2CCD - chains A and B; structure by X-ray diffraction, 2.10 A resolution.

== Chain A (and B) ==
Protein: Peroxidase/catalase T
Organism: Mycobacterium tuberculosis
Notes: chain B of this document is another copy of the same molecule, construct and numbering; everything in this record applies to it too
UniProt: Q08129 (CATA_MYCTU); numbering as in UniProt (aligned over 1-740)
Sequence (740 residues; each row starts with the number of its first residue):
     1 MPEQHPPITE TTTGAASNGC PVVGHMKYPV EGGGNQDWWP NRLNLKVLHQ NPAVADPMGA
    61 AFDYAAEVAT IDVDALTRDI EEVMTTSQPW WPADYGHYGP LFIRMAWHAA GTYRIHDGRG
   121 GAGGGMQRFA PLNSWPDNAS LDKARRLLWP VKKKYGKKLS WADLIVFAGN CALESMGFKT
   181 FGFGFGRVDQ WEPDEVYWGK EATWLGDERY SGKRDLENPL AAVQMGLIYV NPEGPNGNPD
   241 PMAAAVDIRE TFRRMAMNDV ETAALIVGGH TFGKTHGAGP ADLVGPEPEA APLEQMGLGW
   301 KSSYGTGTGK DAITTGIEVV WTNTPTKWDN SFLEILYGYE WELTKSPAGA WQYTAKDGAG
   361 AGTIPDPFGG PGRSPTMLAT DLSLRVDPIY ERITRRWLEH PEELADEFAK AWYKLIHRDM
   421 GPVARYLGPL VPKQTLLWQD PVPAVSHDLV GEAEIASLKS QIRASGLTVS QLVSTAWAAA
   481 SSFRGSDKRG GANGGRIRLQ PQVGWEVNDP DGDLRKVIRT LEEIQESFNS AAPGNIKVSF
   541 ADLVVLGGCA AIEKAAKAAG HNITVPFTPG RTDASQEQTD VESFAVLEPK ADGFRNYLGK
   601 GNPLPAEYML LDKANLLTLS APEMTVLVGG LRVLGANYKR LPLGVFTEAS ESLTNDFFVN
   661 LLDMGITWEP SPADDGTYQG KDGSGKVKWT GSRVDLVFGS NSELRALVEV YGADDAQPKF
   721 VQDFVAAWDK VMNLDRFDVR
Disordered / not traced: 1-25
Construct notes: engineered mutation Thr315 (Ser in Q08129)

== Chain A / chain B interface ==
Pairs across the interface (191; chain A residue first):
  Met26(A) with Lys200(B)
  Lys27(A) with Pro40(B), hydrogen bond (side chain-backbone); Asn41(B); Tyr197(B)
  Tyr28(A) with Tyr197(B); Pro219(B); Pro603(B); Leu604(B), hydrophobic
  Pro29(A) with Asn44(B), hydrogen bond (backbone-side chain); Val47(B); Glu195(B); Val196(B); Tyr197(B)
  Val30(A) with Leu43(B); Asn44(B), hydrogen bond (backbone-backbone); Val47(B); Leu604(B), hydrophobic; Tyr608(B); Leu611(B), hydrophobic
  Glu31(A) with Pro40(B); Asn41(B); Arg42(B); Tyr608(B)
  Gly32(A) with Asn44(B)
  Gly34(A) with Glu195(B)
  Asn35(A) with Ala130(B); Pro131(B); Pro193(B); Glu195(B), hydrogen bond
  Gln36(A) with Glu31(B); Gly32(B)
  Trp38(A) with Glu201(B); Ala202(B); Thr203(B); Trp204(B); Met225(B), hydrophobic
  Trp39(A) with Ala130(B), hydrophobic; Pro131(B), hydrophobic; Ser134(B); Glu287(B), hydrogen bond; Glu289(B); Ala290(B)
  Pro40(A) with Lys27(B); Glu31(B)
  Asn41(A) with Lys27(B), hydrogen bond; Glu31(B)
  Arg42(A) with Val30(B); Glu31(B); Ala130(B); Glu289(B), salt bridge
  Leu43(A) with Val30(B)
  Asn44(A) with Pro29(B), hydrogen bond (side chain-backbone); Val30(B), hydrogen bond (backbone-backbone); Gly32(B)
  Val47(A) with Pro29(B); Val30(B), hydrophobic
  His49(A) with Pro52(B); Val54(B); Glu192(B), salt bridge
  Pro52(A) with His49(B)
  Val54(A) with His49(B); Ser620(B); Pro622(B)
  Ala55(A) with Pro622(B)
  Asp56(A) with Pro622(B)
  Pro57(A) with Leu707(B), hydrophobic; Val710(B), hydrophobic; Tyr711(B); Lys719(B), hydrogen bond (backbone-side chain); Asp723(B)
  Met58(A) with Val710(B), hydrophobic; Lys719(B)
  Trp90(A) with Met664(B), hydrophobic
  Arg128(A) with Ser702(B); Ala706(B); Glu709(B), salt bridge
  Phe129(A) with Ser702(B); Glu703(B)
  Ala130(A) with Asn35(B); Arg42(B)
  Pro131(A) with Asn35(B); Trp39(B), hydrophobic
  Asn133(A) with Ser702(B)
  Ser134(A) with Trp39(B)
  Arg146(A) with Met664(B); Arg705(B)
  Trp149(A) with Leu662(B); Glu709(B); Gly712(B)
  Lys153(A) with Ala713(B); Asp714(B), salt bridge
  Lys154(A) with Asp714(B)
  Gly156(A) with Ala713(B); Asp715(B)
  Lys157(A) with Asp715(B), hydrogen bond (backbone-side chain)
  Trp161(A) with Glu709(B), hydrogen bond
  Trp191(A) with Glu703(B); Ala706(B); Val710(B), hydrophobic
  Glu192(A) with His49(B), salt bridge; Glu703(B)
  Pro193(A) with Asn35(B); Glu703(B)
  Glu195(A) with Pro29(B)
  Val196(A) with Pro29(B)
  Tyr197(A) with Lys27(B); Tyr28(B); Pro29(B)
  Lys200(A) with Met26(B)
  Glu201(A) with Trp38(B)
  Ala202(A) with Trp38(B)
  Thr203(A) with Trp38(B)
  Trp204(A) with Trp38(B); Trp39(B), hydrophobic
  Asn218(A) with Tyr28(B)
  Pro219(A) with Tyr28(B)
  Met225(A) with Trp38(B), hydrophobic
  Glu287(A) with Trp39(B), hydrogen bond
  Glu289(A) with Trp39(B); Arg42(B), salt bridge; Ser702(B), hydrogen bond
  Ala290(A) with Trp39(B)
  Leu293(A) with Tyr678(B); Arg693(B); Ser700(B), hydrogen bond (backbone-side chain)
  Glu294(A) with Trp668(B); Pro670(B); Tyr678(B)
  Met296(A) with Trp668(B); Leu696(B); Gly699(B); Ser700(B); Arg705(B), hydrogen bond (backbone-side chain)
  Gly297(A) with Gly699(B); Ser700(B)
  Leu298(A) with Met664(B), hydrophobic
  Pro603(A) with Tyr28(B)
  Leu604(A) with Tyr28(B), hydrophobic; Val30(B), hydrophobic; Glu31(B)
  Tyr608(A) with Val30(B); Glu31(B)
  Leu611(A) with Val30(B), hydrophobic
  Ser620(A) with Val54(B)
  Pro622(A) with Val54(B); Ala55(B); Asp56(B); Pro57(B), hydrophobic
  Leu662(A) with Trp149(B), hydrophobic
  Met664(A) with Trp90(B); Arg146(B)
  Trp668(A) with Glu294(B); Met296(B)
  Pro670(A) with Glu294(B)
  Tyr678(A) with Leu293(B); Glu294(B)
  Arg693(A) with Leu293(B)
  Leu696(A) with Met296(B)
  Gly699(A) with Met296(B); Gly297(B)
  Ser700(A) with Leu293(B); Gly297(B)
  Ser702(A) with Arg128(B); Phe129(B); Asn133(B); Glu289(B), hydrogen bond
  Glu703(A) with Pro193(B)
  Arg705(A) with Arg146(B); Met296(B)
  Ala706(A) with Arg128(B); Phe129(B), hydrophobic; Trp191(B)
  Leu707(A) with Pro57(B), hydrophobic; Trp191(B), hydrophobic
  Glu709(A) with Trp149(B); Trp161(B), hydrogen bond
  Val710(A) with Met58(B), hydrophobic; Trp191(B), hydrophobic
  Tyr711(A) with Pro57(B)
  Gly712(A) with Trp149(B)
  Ala713(A) with Trp149(B); Lys153(B); Gly156(B)
  Asp714(A) with Lys153(B), salt bridge; Lys154(B)
  Asp715(A) with Tyr155(B); Gly156(B); Lys157(B), hydrogen bond (side chain-backbone)
  Lys719(A) with Pro57(B), hydrogen bond (side chain-backbone); Met58(B), hydrogen bond (side chain-backbone)
  Asp723(A) with Pro57(B)
Interface residues without a listed pair, chain A (101 interface residues in all): Gly33, Lys46, Lys152, Tyr155, Gly199, Pro292, Glu607, Asp612, Leu661, Glu669, Val697
Interface residues without a listed pair, chain B (97 interface residues in all): Lys46, Leu48, Gly199, Asn218, Pro292, Leu298, Asp612, Leu661, Glu669, Val697

== Overview ==
Chain A and chain B form an interface of 101 and 97 residues respectively; the contacts include 20 hydrogen
bonds and 7 salt bridges. Polar pairs include Arg42(A)-Glu289(B), His49(A)-Glu192(B) and Arg128(A)-Glu709(B).
Chain A and chain B are both Peroxidase/catalase T (Mycobacterium tuberculosis); the structure, Crystal
structure of the catalase-peroxidase (KatG) and S315T mutant from Mycobacterium tuberculosis, was determined
by X-ray diffraction (same publication as 2CCA).
